PDB entry 3HKB | X-ray diffraction, 3.65 A resolution | chains B and C of the 5 polymer chains in the assembly

[Chain B]
Name: Tubulin beta chain
From: Ovis aries
Sequence (445 residues; row label = number of the first residue in the row; note: 10 numbers in that range are skipped by the numbering (no residue carries them; nothing is unmodelled there)):
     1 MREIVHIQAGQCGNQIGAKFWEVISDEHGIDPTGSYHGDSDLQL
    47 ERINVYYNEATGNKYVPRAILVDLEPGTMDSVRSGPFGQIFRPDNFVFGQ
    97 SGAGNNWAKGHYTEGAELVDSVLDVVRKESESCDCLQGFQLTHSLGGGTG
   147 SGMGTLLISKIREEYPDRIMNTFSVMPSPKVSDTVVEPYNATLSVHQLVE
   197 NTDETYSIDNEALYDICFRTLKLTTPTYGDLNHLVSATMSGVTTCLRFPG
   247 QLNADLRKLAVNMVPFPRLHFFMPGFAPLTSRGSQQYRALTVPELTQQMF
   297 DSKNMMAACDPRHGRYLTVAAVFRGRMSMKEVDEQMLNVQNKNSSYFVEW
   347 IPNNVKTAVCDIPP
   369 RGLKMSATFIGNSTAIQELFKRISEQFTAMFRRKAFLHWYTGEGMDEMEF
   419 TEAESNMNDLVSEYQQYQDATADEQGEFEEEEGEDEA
Unresolved in the structure: 1, 278-285, 440-455
Ligand contacts: GDP (guanosine-5'-diphosphate): G10, Q11, C12, Q15, I16, A99, N101, S140, G142, G143, G144, T145, G146, S147, V171, P173, S174, V177, S178, D179, E183, N206, Y224, L227, N228, V231

[Chain C]
Name: Tubulin alpha chain
From: Ovis aries
Sequence (451 residues; numbered 1 to 451; the number before each row is that of its first residue):
     1 MRECISIHVGQAGVQIGNACWELYCLEHGIQPDGQMPSDKTIGGGDDSFN
    51 TFFSETGAGKHVPRAVFVDLEPTVIDEVRTGTYRQLFHPEQLITGKEDAA
   101 NNYARGHYTIGKEIIDLVLDRIRKLADQCTGLQGFLVFHSFGGGTGSGFT
   151 SLLMERLSVDYGKKSKLEFSIYPAPQVSTAVVEPYNSILTTHTTLEHSDC
   201 AFMVDNEAIYDICRRNLDIERPTYTNLNRLIGQIVSSITASLRFDGALNV
   251 DLTEFQTNLVPYPRIHFPLATYAPVISAEKAYHEQLSVAEITNACFEPAN
   301 QMVKCDPRHGKYMACCLLYRGDVVPKDVNAAIATIKTKRTIQFVDWCPTG
   351 FKVGINYQPPTVVPGGDLAKVQRAVCMLSNTTAIAEAWARLDHKFDLMYA
   401 KRAFVHWYVGEGMEEGEFSEAREDMAALEKDYEEVGVDSVEGEGEEEGEE
   451 Y
Unresolved in the structure: 1, 38-46, 439-451
Ligand contacts:
  - GTP (guanosine-5'-triphosphate): G10, Q11, A12, Q15, I16, D69, E71, D98, A99, S140, G142, G143, G144, T145, G146, I171, P173, V177, S178, T179, E183, N206, Y224, L227, N228, I231
  - Mg2+ (MG): D98, A99, A100, N101, G144, T145

[Interface between chain B and chain C]
Pairs across the interface (37):
  G100(B) - T253(C)
  G100(B) - E254(C)
  N101(B) - E254(C)  hydrogen bond
  K105(B) - T253(C)  hydrogen bond
  D179(B) - L248(C)
  D179(B) - E254(C)
  D179(B) - K352(C)  hydrogen bond (backbone-side chain)
  T180(B) - T257(C)
  T180(B) - K352(C)
  V181(B) - N258(C)
  V181(B) - P348(C)  hydrophobic
  V181(B) - K352(C)
  T220(B) - K326(C)
  T221(B) - P325(C)
  T221(B) - K326(C)
  A397(B) - W346(C)
  M398(B) - W346(C)
  M398(B) - P348(C)
  R401(B) - Y262(C)  hydrogen bond (backbone-side chain)
  R401(B) - W346(C)
  R401(B) - E434(C)  hydrogen bond (side chain-backbone)
  R401(B) - G436(C)
  R401(B) - V437(C)  hydrogen bond (side chain-backbone)
  R401(B) - D438(C)
  K402(B) - Y262(C)  hydrogen bond (backbone-side chain)
  A403(B) - P261(C)
  A403(B) - Y262(C)
  F404(B) - T257(C)
  F404(B) - N258(C)
  F404(B) - V260(C)
  F404(B) - P261(C)
  H406(B) - V260(C)
  H406(B) - P261(C)  hydrogen bond (side chain-backbone)
  H406(B) - P263(C)
  W407(B) - Q256(C)
  W407(B) - T257(C)
  W407(B) - V260(C)  hydrogen bond (side chain-backbone)
Interface residues without a listed pair, chain B (18 interface residues in all): G98, Y210
Interface residues without a listed pair, chain C (23 interface residues in all): D251, V324, N329, V435

[Summary]
18 residues of chain B face 23 of chain C across their interface, with 9 hydrogen bonds. Among the polar pairs
are N101(B)-E254(C), K105(B)-T253(C) and D179(B)-K352(C). Chain B binds GDP. Ligands of chain C: GTP and Mg2+.
Here chain B is Tubulin beta chain and chain C is Tubulin alpha chain, both from Ovis aries. Entry 3HKB
(Tubulin: RB3 Stathmin-like domain complex) was determined by X-ray diffraction, deposited together with 3HKC,
3HKD and 3HKE.
